PDB entry 4Z5C | X-ray diffraction, 2.50 A resolution | chains A and B of the 4 polymer chains in the assembly

# Chain A (and B)
Molecule: Antitoxin HipB
Source organism: Escherichia coli
Notes: chain B of this document is another copy of the same molecule, construct and numbering; everything in this record applies to it too
Reference sequence: P23873 (HIPB_ECOLI); residues 4-74 here = UniProt positions 4-74
Sequence (71 residues; numbered 4 to 74; the number before each row is that of its first residue):
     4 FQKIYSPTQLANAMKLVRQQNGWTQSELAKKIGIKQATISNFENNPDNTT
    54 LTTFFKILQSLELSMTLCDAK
UniProt features mapped onto this chain:
  - DNA-binding region: R21 to N47 (H-T-H motif)

# How chain A and chain B interact
Contacting residue pairs - 83 pairs, chain A then chain B:
  F4(A) - L70(B)
  F4(A) - C71(B)  hydrophobic
  Q5(A) - T69(B)
  K6(A) - S67(B)
  K6(A) - M68(B)
  K6(A) - T69(B)
  I7(A) - F58(B)
  I7(A) - S67(B)  hydrogen bond (backbone-side chain)
  I7(A) - M68(B)  hydrogen bond (backbone-backbone)
  I7(A) - L70(B)  hydrophobic
  Y8(A) - F58(B)
  Y8(A) - S67(B)
  S9(A) - F58(B)
  P10(A) - L54(B)
  P10(A) - T55(B)
  P10(A) - F58(B)
  L13(A) - L54(B)  hydrophobic
  L13(A) - F58(B)  hydrophobic
  L13(A) - M68(B)  hydrophobic
  L13(A) - L70(B)  hydrophobic
  A16(A) - L70(B)  hydrophobic
  M17(A) - L70(B)  hydrophobic
  F45(A) - L54(B)  hydrophobic
  P49(A) - L54(B)
  D50(A) - T53(B)
  D50(A) - L54(B)  hydrogen bond (backbone-backbone)
  D50(A) - T55(B)  hydrogen bond (backbone-side chain)
  N51(A) - T53(B)
  T52(A) - T52(B)
  T52(A) - T53(B)
  T52(A) - L54(B)  hydrogen bond (backbone-backbone)
  T53(A) - D50(B)
  T53(A) - N51(B)
  T53(A) - T52(B)
  L54(A) - P10(B)
  L54(A) - F45(B)  hydrophobic
  L54(A) - P49(B)
  L54(A) - D50(B)  hydrogen bond (backbone-backbone)
  L54(A) - T52(B)  hydrogen bond (backbone-backbone)
  L54(A) - L54(B)  hydrophobic
  T55(A) - P10(B)
  T55(A) - D50(B)  hydrogen bond (side chain-backbone)
  F57(A) - L54(B)  hydrophobic
  F58(A) - I7(B)
  F58(A) - Y8(B)
  F58(A) - S9(B)
  F58(A) - P10(B)
  F58(A) - L13(B)  hydrophobic
  L61(A) - L70(B)  hydrophobic
  E65(A) - D72(B)
  E65(A) - A73(B)  hydrogen bond (backbone-backbone)
  L66(A) - C71(B)
  L66(A) - A73(B)
  S67(A) - K6(B)
  S67(A) - I7(B)  hydrogen bond (side chain-backbone)
  S67(A) - Y8(B)
  S67(A) - L70(B)
  S67(A) - C71(B)  hydrogen bond (backbone-backbone)
  S67(A) - A73(B)
  M68(A) - Q5(B)
  M68(A) - K6(B)
  M68(A) - I7(B)  hydrogen bond (backbone-backbone)
  M68(A) - L13(B)  hydrophobic
  M68(A) - T69(B)
  M68(A) - C71(B)
  T69(A) - F4(B)
  T69(A) - Q5(B)  hydrogen bond (side chain-backbone)
  T69(A) - M68(B)
  T69(A) - T69(B)  hydrogen bond (backbone-backbone)
  L70(A) - F4(B)
  L70(A) - M17(B)  hydrophobic
  L70(A) - L61(B)  hydrophobic
  L70(A) - S67(B)
  C71(A) - F4(B)  hydrophobic
  C71(A) - L66(B)
  C71(A) - S67(B)  hydrogen bond (backbone-backbone)
  C71(A) - M68(B)
  D72(A) - F4(B)
  D72(A) - E65(B)
  D72(A) - S67(B)
  A73(A) - E65(B)  hydrogen bond (backbone-backbone)
  A73(A) - L66(B)
  A73(A) - S67(B)
Other interface residues (no listed pair), chain B (30 interface residues in all): A16, F57

# Overview
Chain A and chain B each contribute 30 residues to their interface; the contacts include 16 hydrogen bonds.
Polar contacts include I7(A)-S67(B), D50(A)-T55(B) and T69(A)-Q5(B). Curated annotation (UniProt) lists 2
mutagenesis sites on chain A.
Chain A and chain B are both Antitoxin HipB (Escherichia coli); the structure, HipB-O3 21mer complex, was
determined by X-ray diffraction.
